Entry 5ERF (X-ray diffraction, 3.10 A resolution); this record covers chains A and B.

# Chain A (and B)
Protein: Polyketide synthase PksL
Source organism: Bacillus subtilis (strain 168)
Notes: chain B of this document is another copy of the same molecule, construct and numbering; everything in this record applies to it too
Reference sequence: Q05470 (PKSL_BACSU); residues -1 to 595 here correspond to UniProt positions 2870-3466 (UniProt number = residue number + 2871)
Sequence (617 residues; numbered -21 to 595; the number before each row is that of its first residue; numbers below 1 keep their minus sign (Met-21 is residue -21)):
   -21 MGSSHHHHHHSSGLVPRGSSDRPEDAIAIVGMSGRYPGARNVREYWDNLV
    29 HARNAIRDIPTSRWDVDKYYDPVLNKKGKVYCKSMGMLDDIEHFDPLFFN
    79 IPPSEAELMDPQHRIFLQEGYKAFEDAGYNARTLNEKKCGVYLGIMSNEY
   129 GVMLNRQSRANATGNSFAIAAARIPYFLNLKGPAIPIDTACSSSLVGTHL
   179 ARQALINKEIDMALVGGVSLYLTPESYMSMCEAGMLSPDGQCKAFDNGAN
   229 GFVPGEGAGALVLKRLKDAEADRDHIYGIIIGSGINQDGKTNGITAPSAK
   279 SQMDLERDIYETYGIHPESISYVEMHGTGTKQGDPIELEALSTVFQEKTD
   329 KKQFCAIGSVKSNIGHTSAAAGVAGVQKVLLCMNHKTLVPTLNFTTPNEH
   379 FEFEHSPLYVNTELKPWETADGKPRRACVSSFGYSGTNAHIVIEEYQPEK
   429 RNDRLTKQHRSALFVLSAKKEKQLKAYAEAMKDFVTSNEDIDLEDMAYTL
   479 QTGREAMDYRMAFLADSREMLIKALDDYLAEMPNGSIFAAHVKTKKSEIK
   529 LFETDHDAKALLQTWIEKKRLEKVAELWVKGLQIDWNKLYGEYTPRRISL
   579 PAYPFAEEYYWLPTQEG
Disordered / not traced: -21 to 2, 46-60, 134-141, 426-438, 592-595 (chain B: -21 to 2, 51-59, 134-141, 427-438, 592-595)
Differences from the reference sequence: initiating methionine (-21); expression tag (-20 to -2)
Curated features (UniProtKB/Swiss-Prot):
  - active site (For beta-ketoacyl synthase 3 activity): Cys169, His304, His344

# How chain A and chain B interact
Contacting residue pairs (83):
  Glu114(A) - Lys278(B)
  Lys116(A) - Asp286(B)  salt bridge
  Val130(A) - Val130(B)  hydrophobic
  Ser144(A) - Asp166(B)
  Ser144(A) - Tyr412(B)  hydrogen bond
  Phe145(A) - Phe145(B)  hydrophobic
  Phe145(A) - Asp166(B)
  Ala146(A) - Asp166(B)  hydrogen bond (backbone-side chain)
  Ala146(A) - Ala168(B)
  Ala146(A) - Ser413(B)
  Ile147(A) - Ile272(B)  hydrophobic
  Ile147(A) - Tyr412(B)  hydrophobic
  Ile147(A) - Ser413(B)
  Ala150(A) - Ser413(B)
  Pro153(A) - Gln265(B)
  Pro153(A) - Gly267(B)
  Pro153(A) - Lys268(B)
  Tyr154(A) - Gly267(B)
  Tyr154(A) - Lys268(B)
  Tyr154(A) - Thr269(B)  hydrogen bond (side chain-backbone)
  Tyr154(A) - Asn270(B)
  Tyr154(A) - Gly271(B)
  Tyr154(A) - Ile272(B)
  Asn157(A) - Gly267(B)
  Asn157(A) - Lys268(B)  hydrogen bond (side chain-backbone)
  Leu158(A) - Gln265(B)
  Leu158(A) - Gly267(B)
  Lys159(A) - Asn264(B)
  Lys159(A) - Gln265(B)  hydrogen bond (backbone-backbone)
  Lys159(A) - Asp266(B)  hydrogen bond (side chain-backbone)
  Lys159(A) - Ser279(B)
  Gly160(A) - Gln265(B)
  Pro161(A) - Ile263(B)  hydrophobic
  Pro161(A) - Asn264(B)
  Ala162(A) - Thr167(B)
  Ala162(A) - Gln265(B)
  Ala162(A) - Thr415(B)  hydrogen bond (backbone-side chain)
  Ile163(A) - Val174(B)  hydrophobic
  Pro164(A) - Pro164(B)
  Pro164(A) - Asp166(B)
  Asp166(A) - Ser144(B)
  Asp166(A) - Phe145(B)
  Asp166(A) - Ala146(B)  hydrogen bond (side chain-backbone)
  Asp166(A) - Pro164(B)
  Thr167(A) - Ala162(B)
  Ala168(A) - Ala146(B)
  Val174(A) - Ile163(B)  hydrophobic
  His177(A) - Glu187(B)  salt bridge
  Gln181(A) - Asn185(B)
  Gln181(A) - Glu187(B)
  Asn185(A) - Gln181(B)
  Glu187(A) - His177(B)  salt bridge
  Glu187(A) - Gln181(B)
  Ile263(A) - Pro161(B)  hydrophobic
  Asn264(A) - Lys159(B)
  Asn264(A) - Pro161(B)
  Gln265(A) - Pro153(B)
  Gln265(A) - Leu158(B)
  Gln265(A) - Lys159(B)  hydrogen bond (backbone-backbone)
  Gln265(A) - Gly160(B)
  Gln265(A) - Ala162(B)
  Asp266(A) - Lys159(B)  hydrogen bond (backbone-side chain)
  Gly267(A) - Pro153(B)
  Gly267(A) - Tyr154(B)
  Gly267(A) - Asn157(B)
  Gly267(A) - Leu158(B)
  Lys268(A) - Pro153(B)
  Lys268(A) - Tyr154(B)
  Lys268(A) - Asn157(B)  hydrogen bond (backbone-side chain)
  Thr269(A) - Tyr154(B)  hydrogen bond (backbone-side chain)
  Asn270(A) - Tyr154(B)
  Gly271(A) - Tyr154(B)  hydrogen bond (backbone-side chain)
  Ile272(A) - Ile147(B)  hydrophobic
  Ile272(A) - Tyr154(B)  hydrogen bond (backbone-side chain)
  Lys278(A) - Glu114(B)
  Ser279(A) - Lys159(B)
  Asp286(A) - Lys116(B)  salt bridge
  Tyr412(A) - Ser144(B)  hydrogen bond
  Tyr412(A) - Ile147(B)  hydrophobic
  Ser413(A) - Ala146(B)
  Ser413(A) - Ile147(B)
  Ser413(A) - Ala150(B)
  Thr415(A) - Ala162(B)  hydrogen bond (side chain-backbone)
Also at the interface, not in a pair above, chain A (45 interface residues in all): Phe155, Ile165, Glu203
Also at the interface, not in a pair above, chain B (46 interface residues in all): Asn133, Phe155, Ile165, Leu178

# Summary
45 residues of chain A face 46 of chain B across their interface; the contacts include 1 covalent bond, 16
hydrogen bonds and 4 salt bridges. Polar pairs include Lys116(A)-Asp286(B), His177(A)-Glu187(B) and
Ser144(A)-Tyr412(B). From UniProt: 3 active-site residues on chain A.
Chain A and chain B are both Polyketide synthase PksL (Bacillus subtilis (strain 168)); the structure,
Ketosynthase from module 6 of the bacillaene synthase from Bacillus subtilis 168, was determined by X-ray
diffraction, deposited together with 5ELP, 5ENY, 5ERB, 5E5N and 5E6K.
